7AO1 - chains A and B; structure by X-ray diffraction, 1.80 A resolution.

[Chain A (and B)]
Name: Cyclooctat-9-en-7-ol synthase
From: Streptomyces melanosporofaciens
Notes: EC 4.2.3.146; chain B of this document is another copy of the same molecule, construct and numbering; everything in this record applies to it too
UniProt: C9K1X5 (COTB2_STRMJ); numbering as in UniProt (aligned over 1-307)
Chain sequence (318 residues; row label = number of the first residue in the row):
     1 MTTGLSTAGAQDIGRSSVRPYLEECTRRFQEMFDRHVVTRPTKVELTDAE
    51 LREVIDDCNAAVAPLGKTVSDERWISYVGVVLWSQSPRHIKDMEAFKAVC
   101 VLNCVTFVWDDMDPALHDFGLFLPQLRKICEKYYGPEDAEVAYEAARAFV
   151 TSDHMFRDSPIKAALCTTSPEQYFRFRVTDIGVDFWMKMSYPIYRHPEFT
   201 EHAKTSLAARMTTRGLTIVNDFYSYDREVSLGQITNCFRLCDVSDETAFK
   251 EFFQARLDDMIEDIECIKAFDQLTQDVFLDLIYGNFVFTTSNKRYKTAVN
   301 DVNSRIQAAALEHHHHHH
Unresolved in the structure: 1-14, 317-318 (chain B: 1-15, 312-318)
Sequence notes: engineered mutation F288 (Trp in C9K1X5); expression tag (308-318)
UniProt features mapped onto this chain:
  - motif: D110 to D113 (DDXXD motif), N220 to E228 (NSE/DTE motif)
  - binding site (Mg(2+)): D110, N220, S224, E228
  - mutagenesis: F107 (F107A/G: Produces R-cembrene-A), D110 (D110E: No change in product (cyclooctat-9-en-7-ol)), D111 (D111E: Abolishes activity, no product), D113 (D113E: No change in product (cyclooctat-9-en-7-ol)), F149 (F149G/H/L/V: Produces cyclooctat-9-en-7-ol; F149Y: Abolishes activity, no product)

[How chain A and chain B interact]
Pairs across the interface (60; chain A residue first):
  E144(A) - K204(B)
  R147(A) - E201(B)  salt bridge
  R147(A) - K204(B)
  A148(A) - E201(B)
  T151(A) - E201(B)
  M155(A) - E201(B)
  M155(A) - H202(B)
  F156(A) - H202(B)
  I161(A) - A269(B)
  I161(A) - F270(B)  hydrophobic
  A164(A) - C266(B)
  A164(A) - A269(B)  hydrophobic
  T168(A) - E262(B)
  T168(A) - C266(B)
  S169(A) - E262(B)  hydrogen bond
  E171(A) - E171(B)
  E171(A) - R214(B)  salt bridge
  Q172(A) - M211(B)
  Q172(A) - R214(B)
  Q172(A) - E262(B)  hydrogen bond
  Q172(A) - D263(B)  hydrogen bond
  Q172(A) - C266(B)
  R175(A) - R210(B)  hydrogen bond (backbone-side chain)
  R175(A) - M211(B)  hydrogen bond
  R175(A) - R214(B)
  R175(A) - D263(B)  salt bridge
  V178(A) - R210(B)
  T179(A) - T205(B)  hydrogen bond (side chain-backbone)
  T179(A) - R210(B)  hydrogen bond
  E201(A) - R147(B)  salt bridge
  E201(A) - T151(B)
  E201(A) - S152(B)
  E201(A) - M155(B)
  H202(A) - M155(B)
  H202(A) - F156(B)
  H202(A) - I161(B)
  K204(A) - E144(B)
  K204(A) - R147(B)
  T205(A) - T179(B)  hydrogen bond (backbone-side chain)
  L207(A) - F156(B)  hydrophobic
  R210(A) - R175(B)  hydrogen bond (side chain-backbone)
  R210(A) - V178(B)
  R210(A) - T179(B)  hydrogen bond
  M211(A) - L165(B)  hydrophobic
  M211(A) - Q172(B)
  M211(A) - R175(B)
  R214(A) - E171(B)  salt bridge
  R214(A) - Q172(B)
  R214(A) - R175(B)
  E262(A) - T168(B)
  E262(A) - S169(B)  hydrogen bond
  E262(A) - Q172(B)  hydrogen bond
  D263(A) - Q172(B)  hydrogen bond
  D263(A) - R175(B)  salt bridge
  C266(A) - T168(B)
  C266(A) - Q172(B)
  A269(A) - P160(B)
  A269(A) - I161(B)
  A269(A) - A164(B)  hydrophobic
  F270(A) - I161(B)  hydrophobic
Also at the interface, not in a pair above, chain A (33 interface residues in all): S152, P160, L165, F176, D259
Also at the interface, not in a pair above, chain B (34 interface residues in all): A148, F176, E198, L207, D259

[Overview]
The interface between chain A and chain B involves 33 residues on one side and 34 on the other, with 13
hydrogen bonds and 6 salt bridges. Polar pairs include R147(A)-E201(B), E171(A)-R214(B) and R175(A)-D263(B).
Chain A and chain B are both Cyclooctat-9-en-7-ol synthase (Streptomyces melanosporofaciens); the structure,
Crystal structure of CotB2 variant W288F in complex with alendronate, was determined by X-ray diffraction
together with 7AO0, 7AO2, 7AO3, 7AO4 and 7AO5 from the same study.
